9G6I - chains K and L of the 14 polymer chains in the assembly; structure by X-ray diffraction, 1.74 A resolution.

== Chain K (and L) ==
Protein: ATP-dependent Clp protease proteolytic subunit
Organism: Staphylococcus epidermidis
Notes: EC 3.4.21.92; chain L of this document is another copy of the same molecule, construct and numbering; everything in this record applies to it too
UniProt: A0A0N1MQL5 (A0A0N1MQL5_STAEP); residue numbers follow UniProt; this construct covers 1-193
Chain sequence (199 residues; row label = number of the first residue in the row):
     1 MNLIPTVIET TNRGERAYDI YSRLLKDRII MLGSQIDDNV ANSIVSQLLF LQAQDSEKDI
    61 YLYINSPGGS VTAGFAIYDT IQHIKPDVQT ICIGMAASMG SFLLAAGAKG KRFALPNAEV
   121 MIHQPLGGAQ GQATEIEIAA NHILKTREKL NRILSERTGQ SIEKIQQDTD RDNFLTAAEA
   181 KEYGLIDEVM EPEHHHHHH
Disordered / not traced: 1-3, 9-16, 193-199 (chain L: 1-3, 8-17, 193-199)
Glycans and other covalent adducts: bortezomib (BO2) linked to Ser-98
Sequence notes: expression tag (194-199)
Residues lining bound ligands: bortezomib (BO2; N-[(1R)-1-(dihydroxyboryl)-3-methylbutyl]-N-(pyrazin-2-ylcarbonyl)-L-phenylalaninamide): Pro-67, Gly-68, Gly-69, Ser-70, Val-71, Met-99, Phe-102, His-123, Gln-124, Pro-125, Leu-126, Gly-127, His-142, Ile-143, Thr-146, Leu-150
From the paper describing this entry:
  - binding site for bortezomib: Ser-98 (citing earlier work)
  - catalytic residues: Ser-98, His-123 (citing earlier work)
  - mutagenesis - S98A: abolished catalytic activity

== Chain K / chain L interface ==
Pairs across the interface (52):
  Ala-17(K) / Val-7(L)
  Tyr-18(K) / Thr-6(L)
  Tyr-18(K) / Val-7(L)  hydrophobic
  Asp-19(K) / Thr-6(L)  hydrogen bond
  Ser-22(K) / Pro-5(L)
  Ser-22(K) / Thr-6(L)  hydrogen bond (side chain-backbone)
  Asp-38(K) / Gly-33(L)
  Asp-38(K) / Asn-65(L)
  Asn-39(K) / Tyr-21(L)
  Asn-39(K) / Gly-33(L)
  Asn-42(K) / Tyr-21(L)
  Asn-42(K) / Met-31(L)
  Asn-42(K) / Gly-33(L)  hydrogen bond (side chain-backbone)
  Asn-42(K) / Asn-65(L)
  Ser-43(K) / Ile-4(L)
  Ser-43(K) / Tyr-21(L)  hydrogen bond (backbone-side chain)
  Val-45(K) / Met-31(L)  hydrophobic
  Val-45(K) / Ile-93(L)  hydrophobic
  Ser-46(K) / Ile-20(L)
  Ser-46(K) / Tyr-21(L)
  Ser-46(K) / Leu-24(L)
  Ser-46(K) / Met-31(L)
  Gln-47(K) / Pro-5(L)
  Leu-49(K) / Tyr-63(L)
  Phe-50(K) / Ile-20(L)  hydrophobic
  Phe-50(K) / Arg-23(L)
  Gln-54(K) / Arg-23(L)
  Thr-72(K) / Gly-94(L)
  Thr-72(K) / Met-95(L)
  Phe-75(K) / Asn-117(L)
  Ala-76(K) / Asn-65(L)
  Ala-76(K) / Gly-94(L)
  Tyr-78(K) / Asn-117(L)
  Asp-79(K) / Leu-115(L)
  Asp-79(K) / Pro-116(L)
  Asp-79(K) / Asn-117(L)  hydrogen bond (side chain-backbone)
  Asp-79(K) / Ala-118(L)  hydrogen bond (side chain-backbone)
  Gln-82(K) / Pro-192(L)
  His-83(K) / Met-190(L)
  His-83(K) / Glu-191(L)
  Gln-132(K) / Arg-171(L)  hydrogen bond
  Thr-134(K) / Arg-171(L)  hydrogen bond
  Glu-135(K) / Arg-171(L)  salt bridge
  Ile-138(K) / Arg-171(L)
  Ile-138(K) / Asp-172(L)
  His-142(K) / Glu-119(L)  salt bridge
  His-142(K) / Phe-174(L)
  Lys-145(K) / Thr-176(L)
  Lys-145(K) / Glu-179(L)  salt bridge
  Lys-149(K) / Asn-117(L)  hydrogen bond (side chain-backbone)
  Lys-149(K) / Glu-119(L)  salt bridge
  Ile-153(K) / Asn-117(L)
Interface residues without a listed pair, chain K (33 interface residues in all): Leu-25, Ala-73, Thr-146, Arg-152
Interface residues without a listed pair, chain L (30 interface residues in all): Ser-34, Pro-67

== Summary ==
33 residues of chain K face 30 of chain L across their interface; the contacts include 9 hydrogen bonds and 4
salt bridges. Polar contacts include Glu-135(K)/Arg-171(L), His-142(K)/Glu-119(L) and Lys-145(K)/Glu-179(L).
Covalently linked bortezomib: at Ser-98(K). From the paper: catalytic residues Ser-98(K) and His-123(K); S98A
of chain K abolishes catalytic activity.
Chain K and chain L are both ATP-dependent Clp protease proteolytic subunit (Staphylococcus epidermidis); the
structure, Crystal structure of S. epidermidis ClpP in complex with bortezomib - cocrystallization, was
determined by X-ray diffraction together with 9G72 and 9FSW from the same study.
